PDB entry 7WTA | electron microscopy, 3.90 A resolution | chains B and C of the 4 polymer chains in the assembly

# Chain B (and C)
Molecule: Pyruvate carboxylase, mitochondrial
Organism: Homo sapiens
Notes: EC 6.4.1.1; chain C of this document is another copy of the same molecule, construct and numbering; everything in this record applies to it too
Reference sequence: P11498 (PYC_HUMAN); residues 1-1178 here = UniProt positions 1-1178
Amino-acid sequence (1178 residues; each row starts with the number of its first residue):
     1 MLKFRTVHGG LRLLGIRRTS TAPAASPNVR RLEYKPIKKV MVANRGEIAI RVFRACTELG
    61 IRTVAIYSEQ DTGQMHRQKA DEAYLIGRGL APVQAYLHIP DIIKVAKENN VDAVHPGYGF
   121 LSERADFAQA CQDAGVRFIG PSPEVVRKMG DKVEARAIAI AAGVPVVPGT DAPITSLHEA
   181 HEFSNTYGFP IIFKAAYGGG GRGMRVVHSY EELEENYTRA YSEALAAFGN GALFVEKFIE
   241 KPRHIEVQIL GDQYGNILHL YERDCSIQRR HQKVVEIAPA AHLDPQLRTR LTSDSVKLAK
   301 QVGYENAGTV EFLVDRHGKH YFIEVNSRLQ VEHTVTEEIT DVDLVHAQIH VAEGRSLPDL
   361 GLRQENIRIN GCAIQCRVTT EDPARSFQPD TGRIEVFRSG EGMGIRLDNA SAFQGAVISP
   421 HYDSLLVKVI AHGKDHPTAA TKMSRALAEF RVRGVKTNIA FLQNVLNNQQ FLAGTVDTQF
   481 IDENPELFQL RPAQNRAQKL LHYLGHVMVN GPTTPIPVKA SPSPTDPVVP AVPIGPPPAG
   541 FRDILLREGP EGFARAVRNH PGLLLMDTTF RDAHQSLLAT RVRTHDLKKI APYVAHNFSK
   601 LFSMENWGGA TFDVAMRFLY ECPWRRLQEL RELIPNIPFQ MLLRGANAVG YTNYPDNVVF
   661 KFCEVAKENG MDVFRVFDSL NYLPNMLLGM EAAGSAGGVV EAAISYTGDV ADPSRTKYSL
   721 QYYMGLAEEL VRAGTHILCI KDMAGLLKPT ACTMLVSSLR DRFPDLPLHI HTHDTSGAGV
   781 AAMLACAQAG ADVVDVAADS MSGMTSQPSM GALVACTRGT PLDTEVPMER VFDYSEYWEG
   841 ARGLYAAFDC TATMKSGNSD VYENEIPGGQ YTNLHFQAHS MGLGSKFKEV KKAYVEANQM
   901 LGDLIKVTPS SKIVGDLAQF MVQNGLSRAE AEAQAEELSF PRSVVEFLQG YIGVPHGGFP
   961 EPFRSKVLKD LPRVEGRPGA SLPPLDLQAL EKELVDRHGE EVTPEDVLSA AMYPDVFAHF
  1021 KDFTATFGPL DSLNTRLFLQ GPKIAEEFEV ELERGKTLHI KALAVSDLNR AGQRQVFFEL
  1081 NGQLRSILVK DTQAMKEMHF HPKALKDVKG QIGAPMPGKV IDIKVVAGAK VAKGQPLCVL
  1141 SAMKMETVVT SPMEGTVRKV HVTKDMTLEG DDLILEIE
Not modelled in the structure: 1-494
Disulfides: Cys752-Cys786
Covalent attachments: 5-(hexahydro-2-oxo-1H-thieno[3,4-d]imidazol-6-yl)pentanal (BTI) linked to Lys1144
Residues lining bound ligands: BTI (5-(hexahydro-2-oxo-1H-thieno[3,4-d]imidazol-6-yl)pentanal): Ala610, Asp613, Arg617, Phe618, Arg644, Tyr651, Gln870, Val907, Thr908, Ser911, Lys912
Curated features (UniProtKB/Swiss-Prot):
  - active site: Arg328
  - binding site (ATP): Lys152, Glu236, His271
  - binding site (substrate): Arg571 to Gln575, Arg644, Thr908
  - binding site (Mn(2+)): Asp572, Lys741, His771, His773
  - modified residue: Lys35 (N6-acetyllysine), Lys39 (N6-acetyllysine), Lys79 (N6-acetyllysine), Lys148 (N6-acetyllysine), Lys152 (N6-acetyllysine), Lys241 (N6-acetyllysine), Lys297 (N6-acetyllysine), Lys319 (N6-acetyllysine), Lys434 (N6-acetyllysine), Lys442 (N6-succinyllysine), Lys589 (N6-acetyllysine), Lys661 (N6-acetyllysine), Lys717 (N6-acetyllysine), Lys741 (N6-carboxylysine), Lys748 (N6-acetyllysine), Lys892 (N6-acetyllysine), Lys969 (N6-acetyllysine), Lys992 (N6-acetyllysine), Thr1003 (Phosphothreonine), Lys1061 (N6-acetyllysine) and 3 more in UniProt
  - natural variant: Val145 (V145A: In PC deficiency), Arg156 (R156Q: In PC deficiency), Arg270 (R270W: In PC deficiency), Tyr304 (Y304C: In PC deficiency), Arg451 (R451C: In PC deficiency), Arg583 (R583L: In PC deficiency), Ala610 (A610T: In PC deficiency), Arg631 (R631Q: In PC deficiency), Met743 (M743I: In PC deficiency), Val1131 to Lys1133 (deletion: In PC deficiency)
  - mutagenesis: Phe1077 (F1077A/E: Loss of tetramerization and enzyme activity, resulting in an inactive homodimer)

# Chain B / chain C interface
Pairs across the interface (30):
  Lys748(B) with Ala815(C); Cys816(C)
  Gly777(B) with Val780(C)
  Ala778(B) with Ala812(C), hydrophobic; Cys816(C), hydrophobic
  Val780(B) with Gly777(C)
  Ala781(B) with Ala781(C), hydrophobic; Leu784(C), hydrophobic
  Asp799(B) with Ser856(C), hydrogen bond (backbone-side chain); Gly857(C)
  Ser800(B) with Ser856(C), hydrogen bond (backbone-side chain)
  Ala812(B) with Ser776(C)
  Ala815(B) with Lys748(C), hydrogen bond (backbone-side chain); Tyr862(C)
  Cys816(B) with Lys748(C)
  Phe832(B) with Ser859(C); Asp860(C); Glu863(C)
  Arg842(B) with Lys855(C); Ser856(C)
  Thr851(B) with Thr851(C)
  Lys855(B) with Arg842(C)
  Ser856(B) with Asp799(C), hydrogen bond (side chain-backbone); Ser800(C), hydrogen bond (side chain-backbone)
  Gly857(B) with Asp799(C)
  Ser859(B) with Asp799(C); Gly811(C); Phe832(C)
  Asp860(B) with Phe832(C)
  Glu863(B) with Phe832(C)
Other interface residues (no listed pair), chain B (28 interface residues in all): Pro749, Ser776, Met801, Ser802, Ser809, Gly811, Glu839, Thr853, Tyr862
Other interface residues (no listed pair), chain C (28 interface residues in all): Ala778, Ser802, Ser809, Met828, Glu839, Thr853

# Overview
Chain B and chain C each contribute 28 residues to their interface; the contacts include 5 hydrogen bonds.
Among the polar pairs are Asp799(B)-Ser856(C), Ser800(B)-Ser856(C) and Ala815(B)-Lys748(C). Ligands of chain
B: compound BTI. Covalently linked compound BTI: at Lys1144(B).
Both chains are Pyruvate carboxylase, mitochondrial (Homo sapiens). Entry 7WTA (Cryo-EM structure of human
pyruvate carboxylase in apo state) was determined by electron microscopy, deposited together with 7WTB, 7WTC,
7WTD and 7WTE.
